Entry 3REG (X-ray diffraction, 1.80 A resolution); this record covers chain A.

[Chain A]
Protein: Rho-like small GTPase
Organism: Entamoeba histolytica
UniProt: Q95TD4 (Q95TD4_ENTHI); residues 1-191 here = UniProt positions 1-191
Sequence (194 residues; each row starts with the number of its first residue; numbers below 1 keep their minus sign (Ser-2 is residue -2)):
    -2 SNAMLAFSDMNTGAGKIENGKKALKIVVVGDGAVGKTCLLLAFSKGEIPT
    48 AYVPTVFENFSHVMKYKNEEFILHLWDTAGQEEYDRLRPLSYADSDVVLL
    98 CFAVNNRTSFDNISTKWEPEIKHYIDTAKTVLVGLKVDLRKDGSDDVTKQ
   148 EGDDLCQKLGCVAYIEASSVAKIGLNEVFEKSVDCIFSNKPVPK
Not modelled in the structure: -2 to 17, 189-191
Construct notes: expression tag (-2 to 0)
Ion coordination: Mg2+: Thr34, Thr52 (together with GTP-gamma-S)
Small-molecule neighbours: GTP-gamma-S (GSP; 5'-guanosine-diphosphate-monothiophosphate): Asp28, Gly29, Ala30, Val31, Gly32, Lys33, Thr34, Cys35, Ile45, Tyr49, Val50, Pro51, Thr52, Thr75, Ala76, Gly77, Gln78, Lys133, Asp135, Leu136, Ser165, Ser166, Val167
Reported in the primary citation:
  - mutagenesis - Q78L: abolished binding to GST-EhRhoGDI
  - mutagenesis - Q78L: increased signaling

[Summary]
Ligands of chain A: GTP-gamma-S. The Mg2+ site is built by Thr34 and Thr52. The paper reports that Q78L
abolishes binding to GST-EhRhoGDI; Q78L increases signaling.
Chain A is Rho-like small GTPase (Entamoeba histolytica); the structure, Crystal structure of EhRho1 bound to
a GTP analog and Magnesium, was determined by X-ray diffraction together with 3REF from the same study.
